6F40 - chains W and X of the 22 polymer chains in the assembly; structure by electron microscopy, 3.70 A resolution.

[Chain W]
Protein: Transcription factor TFIIIB component B''
From: Saccharomyces cerevisiae (strain ATCC 204508 / S288c)
UniProtKB: P46678 (TFC5_YEAST); residue numbers follow UniProt; this construct covers 1-594
Sequence (594 residues; numbered 1 to 594; the number before each row is that of its first residue):
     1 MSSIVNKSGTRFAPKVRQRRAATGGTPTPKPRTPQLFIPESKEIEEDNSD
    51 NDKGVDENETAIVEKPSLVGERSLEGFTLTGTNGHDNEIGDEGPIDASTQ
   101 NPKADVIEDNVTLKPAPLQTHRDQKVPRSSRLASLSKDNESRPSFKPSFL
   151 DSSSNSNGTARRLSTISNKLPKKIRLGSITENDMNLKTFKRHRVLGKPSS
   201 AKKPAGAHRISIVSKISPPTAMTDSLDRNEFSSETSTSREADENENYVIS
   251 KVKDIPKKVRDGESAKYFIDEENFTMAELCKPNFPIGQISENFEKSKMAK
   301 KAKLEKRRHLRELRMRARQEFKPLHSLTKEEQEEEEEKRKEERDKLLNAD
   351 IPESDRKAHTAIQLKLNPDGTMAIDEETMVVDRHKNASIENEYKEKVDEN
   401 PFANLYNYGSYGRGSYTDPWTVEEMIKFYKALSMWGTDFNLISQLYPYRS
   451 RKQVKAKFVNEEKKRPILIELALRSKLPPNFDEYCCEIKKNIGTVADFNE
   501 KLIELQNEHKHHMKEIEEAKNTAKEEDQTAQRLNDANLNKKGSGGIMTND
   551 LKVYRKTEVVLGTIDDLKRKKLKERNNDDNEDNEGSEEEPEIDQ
Unresolved in the structure: 1-279, 320-359, 538-594
UniProt features mapped onto this chain:
  - modified residue (Phosphoserine): Ser49, Ser178

[Chain X]
Molecule: Non-Template DNA
Sequence (81 nucleotides; each row starts with the number of its first residue):
     1 CGTCCACTATTTTCGGCTACTATAAATAAATGTTTTTTTCGCAACTATGT
    51 GTTCGCGAAGTAACCCTTCGTGGACATTTGG
Unresolved in the structure: 1-4, 41-59, 80-81

[Interface between chain W and chain X]
Contacting residue pairs (13):
  Asn283(W) - DT13(X)  hydrogen bond to the phosphate
  Phe284(W) - DT12(X)  phosphate contact
  Arg413(W) - DA19(X)  hydrogen bond to the base
  Arg413(W) - DC20(X)  salt bridge to the phosphate
  Arg413(W) - DT21(X)  phosphate contact
  Ser415(W) - DA19(X)  sugar contact
  Thr417(W) - DT18(X)  sugar contact
  Thr417(W) - DA19(X)  phosphate contact
  Trp420(W) - DT18(X)  phosphate contact
  Lys452(W) - DC20(X)  salt bridge to the phosphate
  Gln453(W) - DA19(X)  phosphate contact
  Ala456(W) - DA19(X)  phosphate contact
  Asn460(W) - DT18(X)  hydrogen bond to the phosphate
Other interface residues (no listed pair), chain W (12 interface residues in all): Tyr416, Lys457
Other interface residues (no listed pair), chain X (7 interface residues in all): DC17

[Summary]
Chain W and chain X form an interface of 12 and 7 residues respectively; the contacts include 3 hydrogen bonds
and 2 salt bridges. Polar contacts include Arg413(W)-DA19(X), Asn283(W)-DT13(X) and Asn460(W)-DT18(X).
Chain W is Transcription factor TFIIIB component B'' (Saccharomyces cerevisiae (strain ATCC 204508 / S288c))
and chain X is Non-Template DNA; the structure, RNA Polymerase III open complex, was determined by electron
microscopy together with 6F41, 6F42 and 6F44 from the same study.
